Entry 6WXC (X-ray diffraction, 1.85 A resolution); this record covers chains A and B.

# Chain A (and B)
Protein: Uridylate-specific endoribonuclease
From: Severe acute respiratory syndrome coronavirus 2
Notes: EC 3.1.-.-; chain B of this document is another copy of the same molecule, construct and numbering; everything in this record applies to it too
UniProt: P0DTD1 (R1AB_SARS2); residues 2-347 here correspond to UniProt positions 6453-6798 (UniProt number = residue number + 6451)
Chain sequence (370 residues; numbered -22 to 347; the number before each row is that of its first residue; numbers below 1 keep their minus sign (Met-22 is residue -22)):
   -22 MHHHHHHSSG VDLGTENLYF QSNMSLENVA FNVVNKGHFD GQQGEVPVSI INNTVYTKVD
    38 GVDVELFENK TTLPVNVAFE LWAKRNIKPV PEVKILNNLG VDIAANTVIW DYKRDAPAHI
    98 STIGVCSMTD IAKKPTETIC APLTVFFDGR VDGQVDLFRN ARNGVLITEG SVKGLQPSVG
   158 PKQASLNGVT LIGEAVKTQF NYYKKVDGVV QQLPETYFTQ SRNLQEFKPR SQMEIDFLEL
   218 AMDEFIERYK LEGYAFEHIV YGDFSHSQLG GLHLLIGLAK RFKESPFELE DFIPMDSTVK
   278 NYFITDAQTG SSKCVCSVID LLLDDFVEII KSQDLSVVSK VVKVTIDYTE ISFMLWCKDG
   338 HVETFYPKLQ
Disordered / not traced: -22 to -1 (chain B: -22 to -1, 347)
Construct notes: initiating methionine (-22); expression tag (-21 to 1)
UniProt features mapped onto this chain:
  - active site: His235 (Proton donor), His250 (Proton acceptor), Lys290 (For uridylate-specific endoribonuclease nsp15 activity)
  - binding site (uracil): Lys290 to Ser294, Thr341 to Lys345
  - site: Lys290 (Transition state stabilizer), Ser294 (Uracil recognition site), Gln347 (Cleavage)
Ligand contacts: CMU (5-chloro-6-(1-(2-iminopyrrolidinyl) methyl) uracil): Gln245, His250, Lys290, Val292, Cys293, Ser294, Tyr343, Pro344, Lys345
From the paper describing this entry:
  - binding site for CMU: Gln245, His250, Val292, Ser294, Lys345, Leu346
  - binding site for phosphate ion: Lys290
  - catalytic residues: Gly248 (proposed by the authors, not directly observed)

# Chain A / chain B interface
Chains A and B do not touch in the deposited assembly.

# Overview
No residue of chain A is in contact with chain B. Bound to chain A: compound CMU. UniProt lists 3 active-site
residues and 10 uracil-binding residues on chain A. The paper reports the catalytic residue Gly248(A); a
binding site for CMU at Gln245(A), His250(A) and Val292(A) among others.
Chain A and chain B are both Uridylate-specific endoribonuclease (Severe acute respiratory syndrome
coronavirus 2); the structure, Crystal Structure of NSP15 Endoribonuclease from SARS CoV-2 in the Complex with
potential repurposing drug Tipiracil, was determined by X-ray diffraction (same publication as 6X4I, 6X1B and
6WLC).
